Entry 1I95 (X-ray diffraction, 4.50 A resolution (low resolution: residue-level contacts below are approximate; hydrogen-bond / salt-bridge calls are withheld)); this record covers chains A and N of the 21 polymer chains in the assembly.

[Chain A]
Molecule: 16S RRNA
Source organism: Thermus thermophilus
Sequence (1514 nucleotides; row label = number of the first residue in the row):
     2 UGUUGGAGAG UUUGAUCCUG GCUCAGGGUG AACGCUGGCG GCGUGCCUAA GACAUGCAAG
    62 UCGUGCGGGC CGCGGGGUUU UACUCCGUGG UCAGCGGCGG ACGGGUGAGU AACGCGUGGG
   122 UGACCUACCC GGAAGAGGGG GACAACCCGG GGAAACUCGG GCUAAUCCCC CAUGUGGACC
   182 CGCCCCUUGG GGUGUGUCCA AAGGGCUUUG CCCGCUUCCG GAUGGGCCCG CGUCCCAUCA
   242 GCUAGUUGGU GGGGUAAUGG CCCACCAAGG CGACGACGGG UAGCCGGUCU GAGAGGAUGG
   302 CCGGCCACAG GGGCACUGAG ACACGGGCCC CACUCCUACG GGAGGCAGCA GUUAGGAAUC
   362 UUCCGCAAUG GGCGCAAGCC UGACGGAGCG ACGCCGCUUG GAGGAAGAAG CCCUUCGGGG
   422 UGUAAACUCC UGAACCCGGG ACGAAACCCC CGACGAGGGG ACUGACGGUA CCGGGGUAAU
   482 AGCGCCGGCC AACUCCGUGC CAGCAGCCGC GGUAAUACGG AGGGCGCGAG CGUUACCCGG
   542 AUUCACUGGG CGUAAAGGGC GUGUAGGCGG CCUGGGGCGU CCCAUGUGAA AGACCACGGC
   602 UCAACCGUGG GGGAGCGUGG GAUACGCUCA GGCUAGACGG UGGGAGAGGG UGGUGGAAUU
   662 CCCGGAGUAG CGGUGAAAUG CGCAGAUACC GGGAGGAACG CCGAUGGCGA AGGCAGCCAC
   722 CUGGUCCACC CGUGACGCUG AGGCGCGAAA GCGUGGGGAG CAAACCGGAU UAGAUACCCG
   782 GGUAGUCCAC GCCCUAAACG AUGCGCGCUA GGUCUCUGGG UCUCCUGGGG GCCGAAGCUA
   842 ACGCGUUAAG CGCGCCGCCU GGGGAGUACG GCCGCAAGGC UGAAACUCAA AGGAAUUGAC
   902 GGGGGCCCGC ACAAGCGGUG GAGCAUGUGG UUUAAUUCGA AGCAACGCGA AGAACCUUAC
   962 CAGGCCUUGA CAUGCUAGGG AACCCGGGUG AAAGCCUGGG GUGCCCCGCG AGGGGAGCCC
  1022 UAGCACAGGU GCUGCAUGGC CGUCGUCAGC UCGUGCCGUG AGGUGUUGGG UUAAGUCCCG
  1082 CAACGAGCGC AACCCCCGCC GUUAGUUGCC AGCGGUUCGG CCGGGCACUC UAACGGGACU
  1142 GCCCGCGAAA GCGGGAGGAA GGAGGGGACG ACGUCUGGUC AGCAUGGCCC UUACGGCCUG
  1202 GGCGACACAC GUGCUACAAU GCCCACUACA AAGCGAUGCC ACCCGGCAAC GGGGAGCUAA
  1262 UCGCAAAAAG GUGGGCCCAG UUCGGAUUGG GGUCUGCAAC CCGACCCCAU GAAGCCGGAA
  1322 UCGCUAGUAA UCGCGGAUCA GCCAUGCCGC GGUGAAUACG UUCCCGGGCC UUGUACACAC
  1382 CGCCCGUCAC GCCAUGGGAG CGGGCUCUAC CCGAAGUCGC CGGGAGCCUA CGGGCAGGCG
  1442 CCGAGGGUAG GGCCCGUGAC UGGGGCGAAG UCGUAACAAG GUAGCUGUAC CGGAAGGUGC
  1502 GGCUGGAUCA CCUC
Bound ions: Mg2+ site 1 near G21 (its only coordinating residue here); Mg2+ site 2 near C93 (its only coordinating residue here); Mg2+ site 3 near G190 (its only coordinating residue here); Mg2+ site 4 near U543 (its only coordinating residue here); Mg2+ site 5 near A555 (its only coordinating residue here); Mg2+ site 6 near A1164 (its only coordinating residue here); Mg2+ site 7 near C1513 (its only coordinating residue here)
Small-molecule neighbours: edeine b (EDE): U772, A773, G774, A775, G903, G1474, U1475, G1482
From the paper describing this entry:
  - conformationally variable residues (loop rearrangement): G693

[Chain N]
Name: 30S ribosomal protein S14
Source organism: Thermus thermophilus
UniProtKB: P24320 (RS14_THETH); residues 2-61 here correspond to UniProt positions 1-60 (UniProt number = residue number - 1)
Chain sequence (60 residues; numbered 2 to 61; the number before each row is that of its first residue):
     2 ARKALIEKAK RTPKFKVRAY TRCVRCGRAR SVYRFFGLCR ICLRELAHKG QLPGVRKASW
Small-molecule neighbours: Zn2+ (ZN): Cys-24, Arg-26, Cys-27, Leu-39, Cys-40, Cys-43

[Chain A / chain N interface]
Contacting residue pairs - 11 pairs, chain A then chain N:
  G953(A) / Ser-32(N)
  C957(A) / Arg-19(N)
  A971(A) / Ala-5(N)
  G1030(A) / Arg-3(N)
  U1031(A) / Ala-2(N)
  G1183(A) / Cys-27(N)
  G1183(A) / Cys-43(N)
  C1184(A) / Ala-2(N)
  C1184(A) / Cys-27(N)
  U1339(A) / Tyr-34(N)
  U1339(A) / Arg-35(N)
Interface residues without a listed pair, chain A (13 interface residues in all): A952, C956, G1167, G1168, C1298
Interface residues without a listed pair, chain N (14 interface residues in all): Lys-4, Phe-16, Arg-29, Arg-31, Trp-61

[In short]
The interface between chain A and chain N involves 13 residues on one side and 14 on the other. Bound to chain
A: edeine b. Chain N binds Zn2+. The paper reports conformational variability at G693(A).
Here chain A is 16S RRNA and chain N is 30S ribosomal protein S14, both from Thermus thermophilus. Entry 1I95
(Crystal structure of the 30S ribosomal subunit from thermus thermophilus in complex with edeine) was
determined by X-ray diffraction together with 1I94, 1I96 and 1I97 from the same study.
